8JTD - chains J and N of the 8 polymer chains in the assembly; structure by electron microscopy, 4.90 A resolution (low resolution: residue-level contacts below are approximate; hydrogen-bond / salt-bridge calls are withheld).

[Chain J]
Molecule: PGT145 antibody fragment, heavy chain
Organism: Homo sapiens
Notes: antibody fragment or engineered binder
Amino-acid sequence (267 residues; numbered -22 to 222 plus 24 insertion-coded residues; 2 numbers in that range are skipped by the numbering (no residue carries them; nothing is unmodelled there); the number before each row is that of its first residue; a row labelled like 52A-52C holds insertion residues (52A, then the next letters in order); numbers below 1 keep their minus sign (Gln-22 is residue -22)):
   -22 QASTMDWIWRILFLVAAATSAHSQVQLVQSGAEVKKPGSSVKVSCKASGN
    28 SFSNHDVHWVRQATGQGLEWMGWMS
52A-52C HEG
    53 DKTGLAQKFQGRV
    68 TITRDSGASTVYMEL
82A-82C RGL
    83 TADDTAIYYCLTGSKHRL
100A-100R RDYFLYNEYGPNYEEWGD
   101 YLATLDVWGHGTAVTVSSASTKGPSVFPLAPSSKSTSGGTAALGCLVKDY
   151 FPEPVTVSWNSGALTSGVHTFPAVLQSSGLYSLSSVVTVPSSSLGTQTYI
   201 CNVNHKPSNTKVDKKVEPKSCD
Disordered / not traced: -22 to 0, 119-222
Cystine bridges: Cys22-Cys92

[Chain N]
Molecule: PGT145 antibody fragment, light chain
Organism: Homo sapiens
Notes: antibody fragment or engineered binder
Amino-acid sequence (219 residues; row label = number of the first residue in the row; a row labelled like 27A-27E holds insertion residues (27A, then the next letters in order)):
     1 EVVITQSPLFLPVTPGEAASLSCKCSH
27A-27E SLQHS
    28 TGANYLAWYLQRPGQTPRLLIHLATHRASGVPDRFSGSGSGTDFTLKISR
    78 VESDDVGTYYCMQGLHSPWTFGQGTKVEIKRTVAAPSVFIFPPSDEQLKS
   128 GTASVVCLLNNFYPREAKVQWKVDNALQSGNSQESVTEQDSKDSTYSLSS
   178 TLTLSKADYEKHKVYACEVTHQGLSSPVTKSFNRGEC
Disordered / not traced: 1, 109-214
Cystine bridges: Cys23-Cys88

[Chain J / chain N interface]
Pairs across the interface - 10 pairs, chain J then chain N:
  Leu45(J) with Phe98(N)
  Trp47(J) with Trp96(N)
  Trp50(J) with Trp96(N)
  Tyr101(J) with Gly91(N); Leu92(N)
  Thr104(J) with Tyr36(N)
  Leu105(J) with Tyr36(N)
  Trp108(J) with Thr43(N); Pro44(N); Arg45(N)
Other interface residues (no listed pair), chain J (10 interface residues in all): His98, Leu100, Leu102
Other interface residues (no listed pair), chain N (11 interface residues in all): His27D, Tyr32, Leu46

[Overview]
The interface between chain J and chain N involves 10 residues on one side and 11 on the other.
Chain J is PGT145 antibody fragment, heavy chain and chain N is PGT145 antibody fragment, light chain, both
from Homo sapiens; the structure, BJOX2000.664 trimer in complex with Fab fragment of broadly neutralizing HIV
antibody PGT145, was determined by electron microscopy, deposited together with 8JTM.
